7XVL - chains V and d of the 21 polymer chains in the assembly; structure by X-ray diffraction, 3.51 A resolution.

== Chain V ==
Molecule: Histone H4
From: Homo sapiens
UniProtKB: P62805 (H4_HUMAN); residues 0-102 here correspond to UniProt positions 1-103 (UniProt number = residue number + 1)
Sequence (105 residues; row label = number of the first residue in the row; numbers below 1 keep their minus sign (Gly-2 is residue -2)):
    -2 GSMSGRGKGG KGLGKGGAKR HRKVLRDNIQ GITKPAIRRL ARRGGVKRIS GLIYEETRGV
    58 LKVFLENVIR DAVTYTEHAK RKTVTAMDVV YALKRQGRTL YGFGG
Unresolved in the structure: -2 to 23
Differences from the reference sequence: expression tag (-2 to -1)
Swiss-Prot annotation at these positions:
  - DNA-binding region: Lys16 to Lys20
  - modified residue: Ser1 (N-acetylserine), Arg3 (Asymmetric dimethylarginine), Lys5 (N6-(2-hydroxyisobutyryl)lysine), Lys8 (N6-(2-hydroxyisobutyryl)lysine), Lys12 (N6-(2-hydroxyisobutyryl)lysine), Lys16 (N6-(2-hydroxyisobutyryl)lysine), Lys20 (N6,N6,N6-trimethyllysine), Lys31 (N6-(2-hydroxyisobutyryl)lysine), Lys44 (N6-(2-hydroxyisobutyryl)lysine), Ser47 (Phosphoserine), Tyr51 (Phosphotyrosine), Lys59 (N6-(2-hydroxyisobutyryl)lysine), Lys77 (N6-(2-hydroxyisobutyryl)lysine), Lys79 (N6-(2-hydroxyisobutyryl)lysine), Thr80 (Phosphothreonine), Tyr88 (Phosphotyrosine), Lys91 (N6-(2-hydroxyisobutyryl)lysine)
  - cross-link (Glycyl lysine isopeptide (Lys-Gly)): Lys12 (interchain with G-Cter in SUMO2), Lys20 (interchain with G-Cter in SUMO2), Lys31 (interchain with G-Cter in SUMO2), Lys59 (interchain with G-Cter in SUMO2), Lys79 (interchain with G-Cter in SUMO2), Lys91 (interchain with G-Cter in SUMO2)

== Chain d ==
Molecule: 169-nt DNA strand
From: synthetic construct
Sequence (169 nucleotides; each row starts with the number of its first residue; numbers below 1 keep their minus sign (DC-82 is residue -82)):
   -82 CGTTTTTTTT TTGCATGTGC CGGTCTCACA CGTGCCTGGA GACTAGTAAG CGCTTCTAGT
   -22 GGCGGTTAAA ACGCGGTAGA CAGCGCGTAC GTGCGTTTAA GCGGTGCTAG AGCTGTCTAC
    38 GACCAATTGA GCGGCCTCGG CACCGGGATG CTGTTTTTTT TTTGGGTAC

== How chain V and chain d interact ==
Residue-residue contacts (15; chain V residue first):
  Arg35(V) with DG8(d), salt bridge to the phosphate
  Arg39(V) with DG8(d), salt bridge to the phosphate
  Lys44(V) with DG8(d), phosphate contact
  Arg45(V) with DC7(d), sugar contact; DG8(d), phosphate contact
  Ile46(V) with DC7(d), sugar contact; DG8(d), hydrogen bond to the phosphate
  Ser47(V) with DC7(d), hydrogen bond to the phosphate
  Gly48(V) with DC7(d), phosphate contact
  Arg78(V) with DA28(d), phosphate contact; DG29(d), phosphate contact
  Lys79(V) with DG27(d), phosphate contact; DA28(d), hydrogen bond to the phosphate
  Thr80(V) with DG27(d), sugar contact; DA28(d), hydrogen bond to the phosphate
Other interface residues (no listed pair), chain V (11 interface residues in all): Tyr51
Other interface residues (no listed pair), chain d (7 interface residues in all): DA6, DT9

== Overview ==
The interface between chain V and chain d involves 11 residues on one side and 7 on the other; the contacts
include 4 hydrogen bonds and 2 salt bridges. Polar pairs include Ile46(V)-DG8(d), Ser47(V)-DC7(d) and
Lys79(V)-DA28(d). UniProt lists a DNA-binding region on chain V.
Here chain V is Histone H4 (Homo sapiens) and chain d is a 169-nt DNA strand (synthetic construct). Entry 7XVL
(Crystal Structure of Nucleosome-H1.0 Linker Histone Assembly (sticky-169an DNA fragment)) was determined by
X-ray diffraction.
